4JHG - chain A; structure by X-ray diffraction, 1.85 A resolution.

== Chain A ==
Protein: MtN13 protein
From: Medicago truncatula
Reference sequence: P93330 (P93330_MEDTR); residues 1-163 here = UniProt positions 1-163
Chain sequence (168 residues; each row starts with the number of its first residue; numbers below 1 keep their minus sign (Ile-4 is residue -4)):
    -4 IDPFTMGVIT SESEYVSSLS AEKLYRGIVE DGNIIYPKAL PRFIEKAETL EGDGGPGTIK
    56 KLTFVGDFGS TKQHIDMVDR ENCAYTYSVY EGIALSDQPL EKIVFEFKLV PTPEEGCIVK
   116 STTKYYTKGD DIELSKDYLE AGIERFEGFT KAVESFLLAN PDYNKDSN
Unresolved in the structure: 159-163
Construct notes: expression tag (-4 to 0)
Bound ions: Na+ site 1: Thr0, Gly124; Na+ site 2: Phe59, Gly61; Na+ site 3: Ser65, Thr66
Small-molecule neighbours:
  - malonate ion (MLI): Tyr85, Glu86, Gly87, Ile88, Ala89
  - trans-zeatin (ZEA; (2E)-2-methyl-4-(9H-purin-6-ylamino)but-2-en-1-ol): Leu57, Val60, Gly61, Asp62, Phe63, Thr66, Gln68, Tyr82, Val84, Ile98, Phe100, Tyr120, Tyr133, Ala136, Gly137, Arg140, Phe141, Phe144
Swiss-Prot annotation at these positions:
  - binding site (kinetin): Gln68, Tyr82
  - binding site (N(6)-dimethylallyladenine): Gln68, Tyr82
  - binding site (trans-zeatin): Gln68, Tyr82, Tyr133
Reported in the primary citation:
  - binding site for malonate ion: Gly87
  - Na+ coordination: Phe59, Gly61, Asp62, Ser65, Gly124
  - self-association interface (contacts with another copy of this molecule); pairs are residue here / residue on that copy: Phe38-Phe63 (pi stacking), Phe59-Phe63 (pi stacking), Val60-Arg140 (water-mediated contact), Asp62-Ser65 (water-mediated contact), Asp62-Thr66 (hydrogen bond), Val60, Val60, Gly87, Ala89
  - binding site for trans-zeatin: Asp62, Gln68, Tyr82, Val84, Ile98, Phe100, Tyr133, Phe141, Phe144
  - contacts within the chain: Asp62-Phe63 (water-mediated contact), Tyr85-Glu96 (water-mediated contact)

== Overview ==
Bound to chain A: trans-zeatin and malonate ion. The Na+ site 1 is built by Thr0 and Gly124. From UniProt:
kinetin-binding residues Gln68 and Tyr82, N(6)-dimethylallyladenine-binding residues Gln68 and Tyr82 and 3
trans-zeatin-binding residues. The paper reports a binding site for trans-zeatin at Asp62, Gln68 and Tyr82
among others; a binding site for malonate ion at Gly87.
Chain A is MtN13 protein (Medicago truncatula); the structure, Crystal Structure of Medicago truncatula
Nodulin 13 (MtN13) in complex with trans-zeatin, was determined by X-ray diffraction, deposited together with
4JHH, 4JHI and 4GY9.
